Entry 8HA0 (electron microscopy, 2.62 A resolution); this record covers chains A and R of the 6 polymer chains in the assembly.

Chain A:
Molecule: Guanine nucleotide-binding protein g(s) subunit alpha
Organism: Bos taurus
Sequence (361 residues; row label = number of the first residue in the row; note: 33 numbers in that range are skipped by the numbering (no residue carries them; nothing is unmodelled there)):
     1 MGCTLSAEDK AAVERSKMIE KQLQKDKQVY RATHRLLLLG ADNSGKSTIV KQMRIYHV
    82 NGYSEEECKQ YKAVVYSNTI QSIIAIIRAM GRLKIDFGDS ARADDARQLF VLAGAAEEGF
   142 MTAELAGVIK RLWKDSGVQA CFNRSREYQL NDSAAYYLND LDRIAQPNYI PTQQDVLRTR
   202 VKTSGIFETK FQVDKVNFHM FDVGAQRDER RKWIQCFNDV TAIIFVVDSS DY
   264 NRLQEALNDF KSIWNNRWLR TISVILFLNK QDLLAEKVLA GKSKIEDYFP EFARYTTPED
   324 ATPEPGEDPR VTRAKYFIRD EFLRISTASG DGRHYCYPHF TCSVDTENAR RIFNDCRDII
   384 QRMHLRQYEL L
Disordered / not traced: 1-4, 82-203

Chain R:
Molecule: Parathyroid hormone/parathyroid hormone-related peptide receptor
Organism: Homo sapiens
UniProt: Q03431 (PTH1R_HUMAN); residues 27-502 here = UniProt positions 27-502
Sequence (476 residues; numbered 27 to 502; the number before each row is that of its first residue):
    27 DADDVMTKEE QIFLLHRAQA QCEKRLKEVL QRPASIMESD KGWTSASTSG KPRKDKASGK
    87 LYPESEEDKE APTGSRYRGR PCLPEWDHIL CWPLGAPGEV VAVPCPDYIY DFNHKGHAYR
   147 RCDRNGSWEL VPGHNRTWAN YSECVKFLTN ETREREVFDR LAMIYTVGYS VSLASLTVAV
   207 LILAYFRRLH CTRNYIHMHL FLSFMLRAVS IFVKDAVLYS GATLDEAERL TEEELRAIAQ
   267 APPPPATAAA GYAGCRVAVT FFLYFLATNY YWILVEGLYL HSLIFMAFFS EKKYLWGFTV
   327 FGWGLPAVFV AVWVSVRATL ANTGCWDLSS GNKKWIIQVP ILASIVLNFI LFINIVRVLA
   387 TKLRETNAGR CDTRQQYRKL LKSTLVLMPL FGVHYIVFMA TPYTEVSGTL WQVQMHYEML
   447 FNSFQGFFVA IIYCFCNGEV QAEIKKSWSR WTLALDFRRK ARSGSSSYSY GPMVSH
Disordered / not traced: 27-30, 51-104, 173-176, 247-275, 394-398, 482-502
Disulfide bonds: C48-C117, C108-C148, C131-C170, C281-C351
Sequence notes: conflict A188 (Gly in Q03431), R484 (Lys in Q03431)
What the authors report for this chain:
  - mutagenesis - M32A, E35A, D137A, Y167A, Y195A, R233A, L292A, Y429A, W437A, Q440A, M441A: decreased signaling with Parathyroid hormone
  - mutagenesis - D353A, E444A, M445A: unchanged signaling with Parathyroid hormone
  - conformationally variable residues (domain motion, helix shift): K50, P415 to G418
  - mutagenesis - D353A, Q364A, M425A, M445A: decreased signaling

How chain A and chain R interact:
Pairs across the interface - 33 pairs, chain A then chain R:
  Q28(A) - K319(R)
  H34(A) - F315(R)
  F219(A) - F315(R)  hydrophobic
  F376(A) - F315(R)  hydrophobic
  C379(A) - F315(R)  hydrophobic
  R380(A) - F314(R)
  R380(A) - F315(R)
  D381(A) - K388(R)  salt bridge
  D381(A) - E391(R)
  I383(A) - F314(R)  hydrophobic
  I383(A) - F315(R)  hydrophobic
  Q384(A) - I310(R)  hydrogen bond (side chain-backbone)
  Q384(A) - F314(R)
  Q384(A) - K388(R)  hydrogen bond
  R385(A) - K388(R)
  R385(A) - E391(R)  salt bridge
  R385(A) - T392(R)
  H387(A) - L309(R)
  L388(A) - I310(R)  hydrophobic
  L388(A) - L385(R)  hydrophobic
  L388(A) - K388(R)
  Q390(A) - R219(R)
  Y391(A) - R219(R)
  Y391(A) - Y305(R)
  Y391(A) - L306(R)
  Y391(A) - L309(R)
  E392(A) - C462(R)
  E392(A) - N463(R)
  E392(A) - G464(R)  hydrogen bond (side chain-backbone)
  L393(A) - K405(R)
  L393(A) - S409(R)  hydrogen bond (backbone-side chain)
  L394(A) - L389(R)  hydrophobic
  L394(A) - K405(R)  hydrogen bond (backbone-side chain)
Also at the interface, not in a pair above, chain A (20 interface residues in all): A32, V217, Y358
Also at the interface, not in a pair above, chain R (23 interface residues in all): H223, F311, E317, K408, L413
Interface features reported in the paper:
  - residue pairs: D381(A)-K388(R) (salt bridge), Q384(A)-K388(R), R385(A)-E391(R) (salt bridge), Y391(A)-R219(R), Y391(A)-Y305(R), Y391(A)-L306(R), L393(A)-S409(R) (hydrogen bond)
  - interface residues, chain A: L388(A), Y391(A), L393(A), L394(A)
  - interface residues, chain R: F314(R)

Summary:
Chain A and chain R form an interface of 20 and 23 residues respectively; the contacts include 5 hydrogen
bonds and 2 salt bridges. Polar pairs include D381(A)-K388(R), R385(A)-E391(R) and Q384(A)-I310(R). The
authors report salt bridges between D381(A) and K388(R) and R385(A) and E391(R); contacts between Q384(A) and
K388(R), Y391(A) and R219(R) and Y391(A) and Y305(R) among others; a hydrogen bond between L393(A) and
S409(R). From the paper: M32A, E35A and D137A of chain R, among others, reduce signaling with Parathyroid
hormone; interface residues L388(A), Y391(A) and F314(R) among others; 16 substitutions were tested in all.
Chain A is Guanine nucleotide-binding protein g(s) subunit alpha (Bos taurus) and chain R is Parathyroid
hormone/parathyroid hormone-related peptide receptor (Homo sapiens); the structure, Molecular recognition of
two endogenous hormones by the human parathyroid hormone receptor-1, was determined by electron microscopy
together with 8HAF and 8HAO from the same study.
